Entry 4AXB (X-ray diffraction, 2.40 A resolution); this record covers chain A.

# Chain A
Name: Cholinesterase
From: Homo sapiens
Notes: EC 3.1.1.8
Reference sequence: P06276 (CHLE_HUMAN); residues 3-529 here correspond to UniProt positions 31-557 (UniProt number = residue number + 28)
Sequence (527 residues; each row starts with the number of its first residue):
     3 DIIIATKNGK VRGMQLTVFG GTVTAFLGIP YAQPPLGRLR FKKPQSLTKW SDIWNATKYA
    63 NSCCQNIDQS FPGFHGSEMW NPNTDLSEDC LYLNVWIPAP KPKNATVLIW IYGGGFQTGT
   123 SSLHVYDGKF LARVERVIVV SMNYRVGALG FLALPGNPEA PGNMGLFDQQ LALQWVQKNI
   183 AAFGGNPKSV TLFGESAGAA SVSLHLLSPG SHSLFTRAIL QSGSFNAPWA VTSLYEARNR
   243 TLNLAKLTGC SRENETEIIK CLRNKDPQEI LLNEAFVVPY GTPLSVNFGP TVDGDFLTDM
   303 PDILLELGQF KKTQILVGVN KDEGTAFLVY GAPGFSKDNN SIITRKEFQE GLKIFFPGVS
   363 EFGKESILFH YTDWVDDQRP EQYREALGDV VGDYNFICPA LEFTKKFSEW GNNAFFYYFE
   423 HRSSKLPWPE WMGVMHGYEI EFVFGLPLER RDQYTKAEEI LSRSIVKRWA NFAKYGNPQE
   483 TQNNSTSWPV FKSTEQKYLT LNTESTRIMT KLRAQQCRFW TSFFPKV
Modified / non-standard residues: S198 (O-[(S)-hydroxy(methyl)phosphoryl]-L-serine; SBG)
Disulfides: C65-C92, C252-C263, C400-C519
Covalent attachments: N-acetylglucosamine (NAG) linked to N57, N106, N256, N485; glycan linked to N241, N341
Bound ions: K+ near Y420 (its only coordinating residue here)
Ligand contacts: FP1 (N-hydroxy-1-(1-methylpyridin-2(1H)-ylidene)methanamine): W82, G115, G116, E197, S198, A328, H438, G439, Y440

# Overview
Chain A binds compound FP1. N-acetylglucosamine is covalently linked to N57, N106, N241, N256, N341 and N485.
Chain A is Cholinesterase (Homo sapiens); the structure, Crystal structure of soman-aged human
butyrylcholinesterase in complex with 2-PAM, was determined by X-ray diffraction together with 4B0O and 4B0P
from the same study.
